Entry 1BMN (X-ray diffraction, 2.80 A resolution); this record covers chains H and I of the 3 polymer chains in the assembly.

# Chain H
Name: Alpha-thrombin
Organism: Homo sapiens
Notes: EC 3.4.21.5
Reference sequence: P00734 (THRB_HUMAN); the construct lacks a stretch of the UniProt sequence and is renumbered around it, so the offset changes along the chain: 16-36 = UniProt 364-384; 37-60 = UniProt 386-409; 61-77 = UniProt 419-435; 78-97 = UniProt 437-456; 7 more segments
Chain sequence (259 residues; numbered 16 to 247 plus 28 insertion-coded residues; 1 number in that range is skipped by the numbering (no residue carries it; nothing is unmodelled there); the number before each row is that of its first residue; a row labelled like 60A-60I holds insertion residues (60A, then the next letters in order)):
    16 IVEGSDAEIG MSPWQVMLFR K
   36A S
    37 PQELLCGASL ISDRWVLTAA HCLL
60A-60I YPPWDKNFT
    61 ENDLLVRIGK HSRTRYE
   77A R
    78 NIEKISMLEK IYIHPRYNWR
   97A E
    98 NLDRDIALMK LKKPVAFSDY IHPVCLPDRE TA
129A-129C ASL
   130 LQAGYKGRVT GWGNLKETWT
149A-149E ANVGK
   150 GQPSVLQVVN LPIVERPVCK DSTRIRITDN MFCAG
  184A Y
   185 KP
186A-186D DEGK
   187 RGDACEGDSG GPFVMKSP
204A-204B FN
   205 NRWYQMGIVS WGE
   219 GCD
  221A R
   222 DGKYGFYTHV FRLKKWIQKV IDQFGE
Unresolved in the structure: 246-247
Swiss-Prot annotation at these positions:
  - region: Ala183 to Val200 (High affinity receptor-binding region which is also known as the TP508 peptide)
  - active site (Charge relay system): His57, Asp102, Ser195
  - glycosylation: Asn60G (N-linked (GlcNAc...) (complex) asparagine)
Disulfides: Cys42-Cys58, Cys168-Cys182, Cys191-Cys220

# Chain I
Name: Hirudin I
Organism: Hirudo medicinalis
Reference sequence: P28507 (ITHG_HIRME); residue numbers follow UniProt; this construct covers 54-65
Chain sequence (12 residues; row label = number of the first residue in the row):
    54 GDFEEIPEEY LQ
Unresolved in the structure: 54, 64-65
Swiss-Prot annotation at these positions:
  - region: Asp55 to Gln65 (Interaction with fibrinogen-binding exosite of thrombin)
  - modified residue: Tyr63 (Sulfotyrosine)

# Chain H / chain I interface
Contacting residue pairs (20):
  Phe34(H) - Phe56(I)  hydrophobic
  Phe34(H) - Ile59(I)  hydrophobic
  Gln38(H) - Phe56(I)
  Gln38(H) - Glu57(I)
  Gln38(H) - Ile59(I)
  Leu40(H) - Phe56(I)
  Leu65(H) - Tyr63(I)
  Arg67(H) - Ile59(I)
  Arg73(H) - Asp55(I)  salt bridge
  Arg73(H) - Phe56(I)
  Thr74(H) - Asp55(I)
  Thr74(H) - Phe56(I)
  Thr74(H) - Glu57(I)  hydrogen bond (backbone-backbone)
  Arg75(H) - Glu57(I)
  Tyr76(H) - Glu57(I)  hydrogen bond (backbone-side chain)
  Tyr76(H) - Pro60(I)
  Tyr76(H) - Tyr63(I)
  Arg77A(H) - Pro60(I)
  Ile82(H) - Ile59(I)  hydrophobic
  Ile82(H) - Tyr63(I)  hydrophobic
Also at the interface, not in a pair above, chain H (14 interface residues in all): Met32, Glu39, Met84
Also at the interface, not in a pair above, chain I (8 interface residues in all): Glu58, Glu62

# In short
14 residues of chain H and 8 residues of chain I are in contact, with 2 hydrogen bonds and 1 salt bridge.
Among the polar pairs are Arg73(H)-Asp55(I), Tyr76(H)-Glu57(I) and Thr74(H)-Glu57(I). Curated annotation
(UniProt) lists 3 active-site residues on chain H.
Here chain H is Alpha-thrombin (Homo sapiens) and chain I is Hirudin I (Hirudo medicinalis). Entry 1BMN (Human
alpha-thrombin complexed with
[S-(r*,r*)]-1-(aminoiminomethyl)-N-[[1-[n-[(2-naphthalenylsulfonyl)-L-seryl]-pyrrolidinyl]methyl]-3-piperidenecarboxamide
(bms-189090)) was determined by X-ray diffraction (same publication as 1BMM).
